PDB entry 9B0I | electron microscopy, 3.02 A resolution | chains A and B

Chain A (and B):
Protein: RNA cytidine acetyltransferase
Organism: Thermochaetoides thermophila DSM 1495
Notes: EC 2.3.1.-; chain B of this document is another copy of the same molecule, construct and numbering; everything in this record applies to it too
UniProtKB: G0S273 (G0S273_CHATD); residues 1-1073 here = UniProt positions 1-1073
Chain sequence (1086 residues; numbered -12 to 1073; the number before each row is that of its first residue; numbers below 1 keep their minus sign (His-12 is residue -12)):
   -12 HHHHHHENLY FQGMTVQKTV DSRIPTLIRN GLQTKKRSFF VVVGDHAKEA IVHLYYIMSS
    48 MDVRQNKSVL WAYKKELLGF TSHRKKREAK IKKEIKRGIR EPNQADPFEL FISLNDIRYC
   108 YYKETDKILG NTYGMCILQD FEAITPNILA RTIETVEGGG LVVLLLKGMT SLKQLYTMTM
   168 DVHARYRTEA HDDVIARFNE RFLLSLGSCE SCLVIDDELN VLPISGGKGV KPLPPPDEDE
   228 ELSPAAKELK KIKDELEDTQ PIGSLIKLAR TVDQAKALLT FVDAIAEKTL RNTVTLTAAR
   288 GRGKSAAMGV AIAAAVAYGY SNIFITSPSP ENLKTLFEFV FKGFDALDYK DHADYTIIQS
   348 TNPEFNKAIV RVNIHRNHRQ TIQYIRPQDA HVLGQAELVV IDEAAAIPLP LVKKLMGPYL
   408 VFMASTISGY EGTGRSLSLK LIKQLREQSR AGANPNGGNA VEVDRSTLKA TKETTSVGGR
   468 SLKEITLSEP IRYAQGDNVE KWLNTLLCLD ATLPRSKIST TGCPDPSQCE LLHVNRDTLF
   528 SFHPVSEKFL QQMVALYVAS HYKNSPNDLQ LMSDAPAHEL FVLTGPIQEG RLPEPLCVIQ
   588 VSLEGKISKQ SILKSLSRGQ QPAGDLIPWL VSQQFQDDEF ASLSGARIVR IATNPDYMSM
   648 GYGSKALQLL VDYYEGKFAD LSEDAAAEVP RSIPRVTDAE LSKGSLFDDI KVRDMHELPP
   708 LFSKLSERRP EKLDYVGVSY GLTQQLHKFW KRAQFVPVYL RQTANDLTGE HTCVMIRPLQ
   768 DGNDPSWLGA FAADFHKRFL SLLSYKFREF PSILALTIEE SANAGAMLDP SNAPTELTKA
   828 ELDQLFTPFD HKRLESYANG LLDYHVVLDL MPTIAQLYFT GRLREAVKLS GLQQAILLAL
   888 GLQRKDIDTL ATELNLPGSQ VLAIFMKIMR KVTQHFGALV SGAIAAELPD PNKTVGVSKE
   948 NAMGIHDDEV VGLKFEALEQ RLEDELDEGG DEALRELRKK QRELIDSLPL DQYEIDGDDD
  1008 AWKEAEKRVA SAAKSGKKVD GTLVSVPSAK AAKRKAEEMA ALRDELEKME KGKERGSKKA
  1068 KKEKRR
Disordered / not traced: -12 to 4, 64-93, 437-466, 498-510, 667-704, 930-1073
Differences from the reference sequence: expression tag (-12 to 0)
Ion coordination: Mg2+: Ser292 (together with ADP)
Ligand contacts:
  - A1AH4 ([[(2R,3S,4S,5R)-5-(6-aminopurin-9-yl)-4-oxidanyl-3-phosphonooxy-oxolan-2-yl]methoxy-oxidanyl-phosphoryl] [(3R)-4-[[3-[2-[2-[[1-[(2R,3S,4R,5R)-5-(hydroxymethyl)-3,4-bis(oxidanyl)oxolan-2-yl]-2-oxidanylidene-pyrimidin-4-yl]amino]-2-oxidanylidene-ethyl]sulfanylethylamino]-3-oxidanylidene-propyl]amino]-2,2-dimethyl-3-oxidanyl-4-oxidanylidene-butyl] hydrogen phosphate): Ser547, Tyr549, Ile635, Val636, Arg637, Ile638, Ala639, Thr640, Met645, Ser646, Met647, Gly648, Tyr649, Gly650, Ser651, Val725, Ser726, Tyr727, Gly728, Gln732, Leu733, Lys735, Phe736, Trp737, Arg739, Thr755
  - ADP (adenosine-5'-diphosphate): Gly117, Thr119, Leu255, Ala256, Arg257, Gln261, Ala286, Arg287, Gly288, Arg289, Gly290, Lys291, Ser292, Ala293, Thr322, Phe326, Ile478, Arg479
Reported in the primary citation:
  - binding site for ADP: Gly117, Leu255, Arg257, Gln261, Gly288 to Ser292, Thr322, Phe326
  - Mg2+ coordination: Ser292
  - binding site for A1AH4: Val636, Ile638, Thr640, Met645, Ser646, Met647, Gly648, Gly650, Ser651, Ser726, Arg739
  - catalytic residues: His548, Tyr549
  - mutagenesis - H548A, Y549A: abolished catalytic activity
  - mutagenesis - H548A, Y549A: unchanged stability

How chain A and chain B interact:
Contacting residue pairs (56; chain A residue first):
  Leu277(A) with Arg366(B)
  Ser308(A) with Ser308(B)
  Asn309(A) with Asn309(B)
  Phe311(A) with Gln382(B)
  Arg358(A) with Gly381(B); Gln382(B)
  His365(A) with His365(B)
  Arg366(A) with Leu277(B); Glu384(B)
  Thr368(A) with Gln382(B)
  Gln370(A) with Gln382(B)
  His378(A) with His378(B)
  Gly381(A) with Arg358(B)
  Gln382(A) with Phe311(B); Arg358(B); Thr368(B); Gln370(B)
  Glu384(A) with Arg366(B)
  Ser604(A) with Leu848(B)
  Arg605(A) with Leu848(B)
  Gln621(A) with Arg840(B)
  Gln623(A) with Lys839(B)
  Gln749(A) with His852(B), hydrogen bond (side chain-backbone)
  Lys784(A) with Asp837(B), salt bridge; Arg840(B); Asp856(B), salt bridge
  Arg785(A) with Asp856(B)
  Ser788(A) with Asp856(B)
  Ser791(A) with Arg891(B)
  Tyr792(A) with Leu855(B); Pro859(B); Leu887(B), hydrogen bond (side chain-backbone); Gly888(B); Arg891(B)
  Lys793(A) with His852(B)
  Arg795(A) with Arg795(B); Arg891(B)
  Asp837(A) with Lys784(B), salt bridge
  Lys839(A) with Gln623(B)
  Arg840(A) with Gln621(B); Lys784(B)
  Leu848(A) with Ser604(B); Arg605(B)
  His852(A) with Gln749(B), hydrogen bond (backbone-side chain); Lys793(B)
  Leu855(A) with Tyr792(B)
  Asp856(A) with Lys784(B), salt bridge; Arg785(B); Ser788(B)
  Pro859(A) with Tyr792(B)
  Leu887(A) with Tyr792(B), hydrogen bond (backbone-side chain)
  Gly888(A) with Tyr792(B)
  Arg891(A) with Ser791(B); Tyr792(B); Arg795(B); Arg891(B)
Interface residues without a listed pair, chain A (50 interface residues in all): Lys275, Gly306, Leu603, Gly606, Gln620, Phe622, Thr750, Leu789, Phe836, Ser843, Leu849, Val853, Met858, Asp893
Interface residues without a listed pair, chain B (50 interface residues in all): Lys275, Gly306, Leu603, Gly606, Gln620, Phe622, Thr750, Leu789, Phe836, Ser843, Leu849, Val853, Met858, Asp893

In short:
The chain A/chain B interface involves 50 residues from each chain; the contacts include 4 hydrogen bonds and
4 salt bridges. Among the polar pairs are Lys784(A)-Asp837(B), Lys784(A)-Asp856(B) and Gln749(A)-His852(B).
Ligands of chain A: ADP and compound A1AH4. From the paper: catalytic residues His548(A) and Tyr549(A); H548A
and Y549A of chain A abolish catalytic activity.
Chain A and chain B are both RNA cytidine acetyltransferase (Thermochaetoides thermophila DSM 1495); the
structure, Cryo-EM Structure of Sf9 produced recombinant N-acetyltransferase 10 (NAT10) in complex with
cytidine-amide-CoA bisubstrate probe and ..., was determined by electron microscopy together with 9AYM and
9B0E from the same study.
